PDB entry 4Y7Y | X-ray diffraction, 2.40 A resolution | chains B and C of the 32 polymer chains in the assembly

# Chain B
Name: Proteasome subunit alpha type-3
From: Saccharomyces cerevisiae (strain ATCC 204508 / S288c)
Notes: EC 3.4.25.1
UniProt: P23638 (PSA3_YEAST); residues 0-257 here correspond to UniProt positions 1-258 (UniProt number = residue number + 1)
Chain sequence (258 residues; row label = number of the first residue in the row; numbering starts at 0):
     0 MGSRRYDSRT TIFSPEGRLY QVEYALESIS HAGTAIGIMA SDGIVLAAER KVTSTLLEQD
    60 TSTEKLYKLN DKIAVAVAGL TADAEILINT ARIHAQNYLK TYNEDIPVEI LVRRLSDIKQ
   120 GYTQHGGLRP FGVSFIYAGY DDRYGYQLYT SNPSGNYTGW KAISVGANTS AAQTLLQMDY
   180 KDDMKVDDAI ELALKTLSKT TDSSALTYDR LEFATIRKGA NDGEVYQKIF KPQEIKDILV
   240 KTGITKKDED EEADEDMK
Not modelled in the structure: 0, 245-257
Curated features (UniProtKB/Swiss-Prot):
  - cross-link (Glycyl lysine isopeptide (Lys-Gly)): Lys99 (interchain with G-Cter in ubiquitin), Lys198 (interchain with G-Cter in ubiquitin), Lys230 (interchain with G-Cter in ubiquitin)

# Chain C
Name: Proteasome subunit alpha type-4
From: Saccharomyces cerevisiae (strain ATCC 204508 / S288c)
Notes: EC 3.4.25.1
UniProt: P40303 (PSA4_YEAST); residues -1 to 252 here correspond to UniProt positions 1-254 (UniProt number = residue number + 2)
Chain sequence (254 residues; row label = number of the first residue in the row; numbers below 1 keep their minus sign (Met-1 is residue -1)):
    -1 MSGYDRALSI FSPDGHIFQV EYALEAVKRG TCAVGVKGKN CVVLGCERRS TLKLQDTRIT
    59 PSKVSKIDSH VVLSFSGLNA DSRILIEKAR VEAQSHRLTL EDPVTVEYLT RYVAGVQQRY
   119 TQSGGVRPFG VSTLIAGFDP RDDEPKLYQT EPSGIYSSWS AQTIGRNSKT VREFLEKNYD
   179 RKEPPATVEE CVKLTVRSLL EVVQTGAKNI EITVVKPDSD IVALSSEEIN QYVTQIEQEK
   239 QEQQEQDKKK KSNH
Not modelled in the structure: -1 to 0, 241-252
Curated features (UniProtKB/Swiss-Prot):
  - modified residue: Thr58 (Phosphothreonine)

# Chain B / chain C interface
Pairs across the interface (76):
  Arg3(B) - Arg4(C)
  Asp6(B) - Tyr2(C)  hydrogen bond
  Asp6(B) - Arg4(C)  salt bridge
  Arg8(B) - Arg4(C)
  Thr10(B) - Leu6(C)
  Thr10(B) - Arg125(C)
  Ile11(B) - Leu6(C)  hydrophobic
  Ile11(B) - Gln17(C)
  Phe12(B) - Gln17(C)  hydrogen bond (backbone-side chain)
  Phe12(B) - Tyr20(C)  hydrophobic
  Phe12(B) - Ala21(C)  hydrophobic
  Phe12(B) - Leu76(C)  hydrophobic
  Phe12(B) - Arg125(C)
  Phe12(B) - Pro126(C)
  Phe12(B) - Gly128(C)
  Ser13(B) - Tyr20(C)
  Pro14(B) - Tyr20(C)  hydrophobic
  Pro14(B) - Glu23(C)
  Glu15(B) - Glu23(C)
  Glu15(B) - Arg27(C)  hydrogen bond (backbone-side chain)
  Gly16(B) - Tyr20(C)
  Gly16(B) - Glu23(C)
  Gly16(B) - Ala24(C)
  Gly16(B) - Arg27(C)
  Arg17(B) - Arg27(C)
  Leu18(B) - Arg125(C)
  Met38(B) - Asp54(C)
  Met38(B) - Arg56(C)
  Arg112(B) - Arg81(C)
  Ser115(B) - Arg81(C)  hydrogen bond (backbone-side chain)
  Asp116(B) - Arg81(C)  salt bridge
  Asp116(B) - Ile82(C)
  Gln119(B) - Ala78(C)
  Gln119(B) - Asp79(C)
  Gln119(B) - Ile82(C)
  Thr122(B) - Arg125(C)  hydrogen bond (backbone-side chain)
  Gln123(B) - Tyr118(C)
  Gln123(B) - Gly123(C)
  Gln123(B) - Val124(C)
  Gln123(B) - Arg125(C)  hydrogen bond (backbone-backbone)
  Gln123(B) - Pro126(C)
  Gln123(B) - Phe127(C)
  His124(B) - Gly123(C)
  His124(B) - Val124(C)
  Gly125(B) - Tyr2(C)
  Gly125(B) - Gly123(C)  hydrogen bond (backbone-backbone)
  Gly126(B) - Tyr2(C)
  Tyr143(B) - Arg56(C)  hydrogen bond (backbone-side chain)
  Tyr143(B) - Ile57(C)  hydrophobic
  Tyr145(B) - Arg56(C)  hydrogen bond (backbone-side chain)
  Gln146(B) - Ile57(C)
  Leu147(B) - Ile57(C)
  Tyr148(B) - Ile57(C)
  Ser153(B) - Ala78(C)
  Gly154(B) - Ala78(C)
  Gly154(B) - Arg81(C)  hydrogen bond (backbone-side chain)
  Asn155(B) - Asn77(C)
  Asn155(B) - Ala78(C)
  Tyr156(B) - Pro59(C)  hydrophobic
  Tyr156(B) - Arg81(C)
  Gly158(B) - Gln53(C)
  Gly158(B) - Asp54(C)  hydrogen bond (backbone-backbone)
  Gly158(B) - Ile57(C)
  Gly158(B) - Thr58(C)  hydrogen bond (backbone-side chain)
  Trp159(B) - Leu50(C)  hydrophobic
  Trp159(B) - Leu52(C)
  Trp159(B) - Gln53(C)
  Trp159(B) - Asp54(C)
  Lys160(B) - Leu52(C)  hydrogen bond (backbone-backbone)
  Lys160(B) - Gln53(C)
  Lys160(B) - Asp54(C)
  Ala161(B) - Leu52(C)
  Gln172(B) - Lys51(C)
  Leu175(B) - Leu52(C)
  Gln176(B) - Lys51(C)
  Gln176(B) - Leu52(C)
Also at the interface, not in a pair above, chain B (41 interface residues in all): Glu108, Thr157, Tyr179

# Overview
Chain B and chain C form an interface of 41 and 31 residues respectively, with 13 hydrogen bonds and 2 salt
bridges. Polar pairs include Asp6(B)-Arg4(C), Asp116(B)-Arg81(C) and Asp6(B)-Tyr2(C).
Chain B is Proteasome subunit alpha type-3 and chain C is Proteasome subunit alpha type-4, both from
Saccharomyces cerevisiae (strain ATCC 204508 / S288c); the structure, Yeast 20S proteasome in complex with
Ac-LAA-ep, was determined by X-ray diffraction together with 4Y69, 4Y6A, 4Y6V, 4Y6Z, 4Y70, 4Y74 and 34 further
entries from the same study.
